PDB entry 1ODK | X-ray diffraction, 1.90 A resolution | chains C and D of the 6 polymer chains in the assembly

== Chain C ==
Name: Purine nucleoside phosphorylase
From: Thermus thermophilus
Notes: EC 2.4.2.28
Chain sequence (235 residues; each row starts with the number of its first residue; note: 6 numbers in that range are skipped by the numbering (no residue carries them; nothing is unmodelled there); a row labelled like 206A-206F holds insertion residues (206A, then the next letters in order)):
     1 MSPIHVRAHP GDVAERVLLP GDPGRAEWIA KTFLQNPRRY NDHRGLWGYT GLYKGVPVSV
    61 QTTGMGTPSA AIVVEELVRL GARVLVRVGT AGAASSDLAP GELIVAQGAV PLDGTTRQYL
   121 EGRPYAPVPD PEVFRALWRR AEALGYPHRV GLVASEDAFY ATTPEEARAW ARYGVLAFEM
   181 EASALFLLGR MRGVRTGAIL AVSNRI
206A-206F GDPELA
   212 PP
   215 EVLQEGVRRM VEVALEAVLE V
Unresolved in the structure: 1, 206A-206F

== Chain D ==
Name: Purine nucleoside phosphorylase
From: Thermus thermophilus
Notes: EC 2.4.2.28
Chain sequence (235 residues; row label = number of the first residue in the row):
     1 MSPIHVRAHP GDVAERVLLP GDPGRAEWIA KTFLQNPRRY NDHRGLWGYT GLYKGVPVSV
    61 QTTGMGTPSA AIVVEELVRL GARVLVRVGT AGAASSDLAP GELIVAQGAV PLDGTTRQYL
   121 EGRPYAPVPD PEVFRALWRR AEALGYPHRV GLVASEDAFY ATTPEEARAW ARYGVLAFEM
   181 EASALFLLGR MRGVRTGAIL AVSNRIGDPE LAPPEVLQEG VRRMVEVALE AVLEV
Unresolved in the structure: 1

== Chain C / chain D interface ==
Contacting residue pairs (59):
  Ile4(C) - Pro209(D)
  His5(C) - Met65(D)
  His5(C) - Phe159(D)
  Arg7(C) - Leu211(D)
  Gly21(C) - Arg44(D)
  Asp22(C) - His43(D)  salt bridge
  Asp22(C) - Arg44(D)
  Pro23(C) - Arg44(D)
  Pro23(C) - Gly45(D)
  Arg44(C) - Gly21(D)
  Arg44(C) - Asp22(D)
  Arg44(C) - Pro23(D)
  Arg44(C) - Met65(D)
  Gly45(C) - Pro23(D)
  Leu46(C) - Met65(D)  hydrophobic
  Met65(C) - His5(D)
  Met65(C) - Arg44(D)
  Met65(C) - Leu46(D)  hydrophobic
  Met65(C) - Ser69(D)
  Met65(C) - Ile72(D)  hydrophobic
  Gly66(C) - Pro68(D)
  Pro68(C) - Gly66(D)
  Pro68(C) - Pro68(D)
  Pro68(C) - Asp157(D)
  Pro68(C) - Met180(D)  hydrophobic
  Ser69(C) - Met65(D)
  Ile72(C) - Met65(D)  hydrophobic
  Ile72(C) - Phe159(D)  hydrophobic
  Ile72(C) - Met180(D)  hydrophobic
  Glu75(C) - Tyr160(D)
  Glu76(C) - Tyr160(D)  hydrogen bond
  Gly114(C) - Gly114(D)
  Gly114(C) - Asp157(D)
  Thr115(C) - Asp157(D)  hydrogen bond (backbone-side chain)
  Arg117(C) - Arg117(D)
  Gln118(C) - Glu156(D)  hydrogen bond
  Gln118(C) - Asp157(D)  hydrogen bond (side chain-backbone)
  Gln118(C) - Ala158(D)  hydrogen bond (side chain-backbone)
  Gln118(C) - Ala161(D)
  Gln118(C) - Thr162(D)  hydrogen bond
  Tyr119(C) - Ala158(D)  hydrophobic
  Tyr119(C) - Ala161(D)  hydrophobic
  Glu156(C) - Gln118(D)  hydrogen bond
  Asp157(C) - Pro68(D)
  Asp157(C) - Gly114(D)
  Asp157(C) - Thr115(D)  hydrogen bond (side chain-backbone)
  Asp157(C) - Gln118(D)  hydrogen bond (backbone-side chain)
  Asp157(C) - Asp157(D)
  Ala158(C) - Gln118(D)  hydrogen bond (backbone-side chain)
  Ala158(C) - Tyr119(D)  hydrophobic
  Phe159(C) - Ile4(D)  hydrophobic
  Phe159(C) - His5(D)
  Phe159(C) - Ile72(D)  hydrophobic
  Tyr160(C) - Glu75(D)
  Tyr160(C) - Glu76(D)  hydrogen bond
  Tyr160(C) - Tyr119(D)
  Ala161(C) - Tyr119(D)  hydrophobic
  Thr162(C) - Gln118(D)  hydrogen bond
  Met180(C) - Pro68(D)  hydrophobic
Other interface residues (no listed pair), chain C (31 interface residues in all): His43, Leu112
Other interface residues (no listed pair), chain D (33 interface residues in all): Thr90, Leu112

== In short ==
31 residues of chain C face 33 of chain D across their interface; the contacts include 12 hydrogen bonds and 1
salt bridge. Among the polar pairs are Asp22(C)-His43(D), Glu76(C)-Tyr160(D) and Thr115(C)-Asp157(D).
Both chains are Purine nucleoside phosphorylase (Thermus thermophilus). Entry 1ODK (Purine nucleoside
phosphorylase from thermus thermophilus) was determined by X-ray diffraction (same publication as 1ODJ, 1ODI
and 1ODL).
